PDB entry 8I6O | electron microscopy, 3.80 A resolution | chains A and C of the 5 polymer chains in the assembly

# Chain A (and C)
Protein: Cell division protein FtsX
Organism: Pseudomonas aeruginosa
Notes: chain C of this document is another copy of the same molecule, construct and numbering; everything in this record applies to it too
UniProtKB: A0A072ZG76 (A0A072ZG76_PSEAI); numbering as in UniProt (aligned over 1-335)
Amino-acid sequence (335 residues; numbered 1 to 335; the number before each row is that of its first residue):
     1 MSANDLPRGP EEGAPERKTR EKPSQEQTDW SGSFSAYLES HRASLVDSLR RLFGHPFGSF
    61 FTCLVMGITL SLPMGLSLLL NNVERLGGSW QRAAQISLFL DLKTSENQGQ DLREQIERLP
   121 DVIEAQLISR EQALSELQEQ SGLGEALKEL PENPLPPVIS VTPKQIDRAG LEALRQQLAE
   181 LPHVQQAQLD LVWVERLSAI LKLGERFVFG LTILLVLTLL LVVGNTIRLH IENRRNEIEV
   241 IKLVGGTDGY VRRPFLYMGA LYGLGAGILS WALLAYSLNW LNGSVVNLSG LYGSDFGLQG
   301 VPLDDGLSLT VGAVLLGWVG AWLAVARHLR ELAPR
Unresolved in the structure: 1-34

# How chain A and chain C interact
Pairs across the interface (37; chain A residue first):
  H55(A) - R327(C)
  G58(A) - R228(C)
  T62(A) - N225(C)  hydrogen bond
  L64(A) - L221(C)  hydrophobic
  V65(A) - L221(C)  hydrophobic
  V65(A) - V222(C)  hydrophobic
  V65(A) - N225(C)
  I68(A) - T218(C)
  L72(A) - L214(C)  hydrophobic
  L79(A) - F207(C)  hydrophobic
  E195(A) - L291(C)
  R196(A) - Y292(C)  hydrogen bond
  A199(A) - L288(C)  hydrophobic
  A199(A) - L291(C)  hydrophobic
  R206(A) - W280(C)
  F207(A) - L79(C)  hydrophobic
  L214(A) - L72(C)  hydrophobic
  L215(A) - L72(C)  hydrophobic
  T218(A) - I68(C)
  L221(A) - L64(C)  hydrophobic
  V222(A) - V65(C)  hydrophobic
  N225(A) - F61(C)  hydrogen bond (side chain-backbone)
  N225(A) - V65(C)
  L229(A) - L229(C)  hydrophobic
  L229(A) - H230(C)
  H230(A) - L229(C)
  E232(A) - N233(C)
  N233(A) - E232(C)  hydrogen bond
  N233(A) - N233(C)
  W280(A) - R206(C)
  L281(A) - F207(C)  hydrophobic
  S284(A) - L203(C)
  S284(A) - R206(C)
  V285(A) - L203(C)
  L291(A) - E195(C)
  L291(A) - A199(C)  hydrophobic
  Y292(A) - R196(C)
Interface residues without a listed pair, chain A (36 interface residues in all): F61, T69, I200, L203, L217, T226, L288
Interface residues without a listed pair, chain C (35 interface residues in all): T62, I200, F209, L215, L273, L281, S284, V285

# Summary
The interface between chain A and chain C involves 36 residues on one side and 35 on the other, with 4
hydrogen bonds. Polar pairs include T62(A)-N225(C), R196(A)-Y292(C) and N225(A)-F61(C).
Both chains are Cell division protein FtsX (Pseudomonas aeruginosa). Entry 8I6O (Cryo-EM structure of
Pseudomonas aeruginosa FtsE(WT)X/EnvC complex in peptidisc) was determined by electron microscopy (same
publication as 8I6Q, 8I6R and 8I6S).
